PDB entry 8RPT | X-ray diffraction, 1.95 A resolution | chains B and A

# Chain B (and A)
Molecule: 2'-deoxynucleoside 5'-phosphate N-hydrolase 1
Source organism: Homo sapiens
Notes: EC 3.2.2.-; chain A of this document is another copy of the same molecule, construct and numbering; everything in this record applies to it too
UniProtKB: O43598 (DNPH1_HUMAN); residues 20-162 here = UniProt positions 20-162
Amino-acid sequence (145 residues; each row starts with the number of its first residue):
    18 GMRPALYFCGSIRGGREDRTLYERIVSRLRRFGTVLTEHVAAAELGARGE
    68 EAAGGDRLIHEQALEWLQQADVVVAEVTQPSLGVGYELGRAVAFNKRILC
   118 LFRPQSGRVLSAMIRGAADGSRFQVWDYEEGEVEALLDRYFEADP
Not modelled in the structure: 67-68 (chain A: 18, 29-31, 65-68, 160-162)
Sequence notes: expression tag (18-19); engineered mutation Ala80 (Asp in O43598)
UniProt features mapped onto this chain:
  - binding site (5-hydroxymethyl-dUMP): Gly27, Ile29, Arg30, Gly31, Ser98, Gly100, Glu104, Ser128
  - modified residue (Phosphoserine): Ser28, Ser98, Ser123, Ser128, Ser138
Reported in the primary citation:
  - contacts within the chain: Tyr24-Glu104
  - mutagenesis - Y24F (400-fold), Y24H, H56A (15-fold), D80A, E104D: decreased catalytic activity
  - catalytic residues: Tyr24 (proposed by the authors, not directly observed)
  - mutagenesis - Y24K, E104A: abolished catalytic activity
  - mutagenesis - R30A: decreased catalytic activity on dUMP
  - catalytic residues: Glu104
  - mutagenesis - E104A: increased stability

# Chain B / chain A interface
Residue-residue contacts (57; chain B residue first):
  Asp73(B) with Ala129(A); Arg132(A); Gly133(A)
  Arg74(B) with Gly133(A), hydrogen bond (side chain-backbone); Ala134(A), hydrogen bond (side chain-backbone); Ala135(A)
  His77(B) with Met130(A); Gly133(A); Ala134(A)
  Ala80(B) with Met130(A), hydrophobic
  Leu81(B) with Met130(A), hydrophobic
  Val94(B) with Leu99(A)
  Pro97(B) with Pro97(A)
  Ser98(B) with Ser98(A); Leu99(A)
  Leu99(B) with Val94(A); Ser98(A); Val101(A), hydrophobic; Gly102(A); Leu127(A), hydrophobic; Ile131(A), hydrophobic
  Gly100(B) with Ser128(A)
  Val101(B) with Leu99(A), hydrophobic
  Gly102(B) with Leu99(A); Gly102(A); Tyr103(A), hydrogen bond (backbone-backbone)
  Tyr103(B) with Gly102(A), hydrogen bond (backbone-backbone); Tyr103(A); Gly106(A); Val109(A), hydrophobic; Ile131(A), hydrophobic; Ala134(A)
  Glu104(B) with Met130(A)
  Gly106(B) with Tyr103(A); Arg107(A)
  Arg107(B) with Gly106(A); Val109(A)
  Val109(B) with Tyr103(A), hydrophobic; Arg107(A)
  Ala110(B) with Ala110(A), hydrophobic
  Leu127(B) with Leu99(A), hydrophobic
  Ser128(B) with Gly100(A)
  Ala129(B) with Asp73(A)
  Met130(B) with His77(A); Ala80(A), hydrophobic; Leu81(A), hydrophobic; Tyr103(A), hydrophobic; Glu104(A)
  Ile131(B) with Leu99(A), hydrophobic
  Arg132(B) with Asp73(A)
  Gly133(B) with Asp73(A); Arg74(A), hydrogen bond (backbone-side chain); His77(A)
  Ala134(B) with Arg74(A), hydrogen bond (backbone-side chain); His77(A); Tyr103(A)
  Ala135(B) with Arg74(A)
Other interface residues (no listed pair), chain B (32 interface residues in all): Glu55, Ile76, Gln96, Leu105, Asp136
Other interface residues (no listed pair), chain A (32 interface residues in all): Glu55, Ile76, Gln96, Leu105, Asp136

# In short
Chain B and chain A each contribute 32 residues to their interface; the contacts include 6 hydrogen bonds.
Polar contacts include Arg74(B)-Gly133(A), Arg74(B)-Ala134(A) and Gly102(B)-Tyr103(A). From the paper:
catalytic residues Tyr24(B) and Glu104(B); Y24F, Y24H and H56A of chain B, among others, reduce catalytic
activity; 8 substitutions were tested in all.
Both chains are 2'-deoxynucleoside 5'-phosphate N-hydrolase 1 (Homo sapiens). Entry 8RPT (Crystal structure of
human DNPH1 mutant- D80A) was determined by X-ray diffraction (same publication as 8RPS and 8RQD).
